2WZM - chain A; structure by X-ray diffraction, 1.64 A resolution.

[Chain A]
Protein: Aldo-keto reductase
Source organism: Mycobacterium smegmatis
Notes: EC 1.1.1.218
Reference sequence: A0QV09 (Y2407_MYCS2); residue numbers follow UniProt; this construct covers 1-283
Amino-acid sequence (283 residues; row label = number of the first residue in the row):
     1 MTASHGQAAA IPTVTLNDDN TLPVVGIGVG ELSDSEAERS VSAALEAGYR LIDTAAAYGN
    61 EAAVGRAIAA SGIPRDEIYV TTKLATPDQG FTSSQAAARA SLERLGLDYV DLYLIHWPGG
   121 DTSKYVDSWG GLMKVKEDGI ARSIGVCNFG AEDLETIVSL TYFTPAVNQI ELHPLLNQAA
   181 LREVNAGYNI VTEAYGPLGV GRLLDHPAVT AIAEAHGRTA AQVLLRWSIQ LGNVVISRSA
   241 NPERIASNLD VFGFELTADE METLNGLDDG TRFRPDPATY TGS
Not modelled in the structure: 1-9
Residues lining bound ligands: NA7 ([(2R,3R,4R,5R)-5-(6-amino-9H-purin-9-yl)-3-hydroxy-4-(phosphonooxy)tetrahydrofuran-2-yl]methyl [(2R,3S,4S)-3,4-dihydroxytetrahydrofuran-2-yl]methyl dihydrogen diphosphate): Gly28, Gly30, Tyr195, Gly196, Pro197, Leu198, Gly199, Val200, Gly201, Leu204, Ala221, Ile236, Ser237, Arg238, Ser239, Ala240, Asn241, Arg244, Ser247, Asn248, Arg274
Curated features (UniProtKB/Swiss-Prot):
  - active site: Tyr58 (Proton donor)
  - binding site (NADPH): Gly196, Leu198, Val200, Ile236, Arg238, Ser239, Ala240, Arg244, Ser247, Asn248, Arg274

[Summary]
Bound to chain A: compound NA7. Curated annotation (UniProt) lists active-site residue Tyr58 and 11
NADPH-binding residues.
Chain A is Aldo-keto reductase (Mycobacterium smegmatis); the structure, Crystal structure of a mycobacterium
aldo-keto reductase in its apo and liganded form, was determined by X-ray diffraction together with 2WZT from
the same study.
